PDB entry 8PI9 | X-ray diffraction, 2.80 A resolution | chains F and A of the 4 polymer chains in the assembly

== Chain F ==
Molecule: Chains: F
Notes: engineered mutation(s): NM_175914.5 c.-181G>A (g.42984264)
Sequence (21 nucleotides; each row starts with the number of its first residue):
   401 ATACGTTAAA GAGTAATCAG T

== Chain A ==
Molecule: Hepatocyte nuclear factor 1-alpha
Organism: Homo sapiens
UniProtKB: P20823 (HNF1A_HUMAN); residue numbers follow UniProt; this construct covers 83-279
Amino-acid sequence (198 residues; row label = number of the first residue in the row):
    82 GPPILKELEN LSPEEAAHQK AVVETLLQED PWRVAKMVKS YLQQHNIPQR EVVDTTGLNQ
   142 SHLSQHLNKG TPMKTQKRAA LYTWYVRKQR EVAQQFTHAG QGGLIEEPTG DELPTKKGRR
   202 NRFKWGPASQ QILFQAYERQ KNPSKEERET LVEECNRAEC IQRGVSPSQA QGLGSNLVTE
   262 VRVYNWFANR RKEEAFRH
Not modelled in the structure: 82-92, 181-199, 277-279
Differences from the reference sequence: expression tag (82)
UniProt features mapped onto this chain:
  - DNA-binding region: Gly-199 to His-279 (Homeobox)
  - region (Interaction with DNA): Gln-130 to Glu-132, His-143 to Asn-149, Lys-155 to Lys-158, Arg-203 to Trp-206, Arg-263 to Tyr-265, Asn-270 to Lys-273
  - motif: Lys-197 to Lys-205 (Nuclear localization signal)
  - modified residue (Phosphoserine): Ser-93, Ser-247
  - cross-link: Lys-117 (Glycyl lysine isopeptide (Lys-Gly) (interchain with G-Cter in ubiquitin))
  - natural variant: Leu-107 (L107R: In MODY3), Lys-117 (K117E: In MODY3; uncertain significance), Tyr-122 (Y122C: In MODY3), Asn-127 (N127Y: In a hepatocellular carcinoma sample), Ile-128 (I128N: In MODY3; uncertain significance), Pro-129 (P129T: In MODY3; uncertain significance), Arg-131 (R131Q: In MODY3; R131W: In MODY3), Val-133 (V133M: In MODY3), Ser-142 (S142F: In MODY3), His-143 (H143Y: In MODY3), Lys-158 (K158N: In MODY3; uncertain significance), Arg-159 (R159Q: In MODY3; R159W: In MODY3), 20 further natural variant entries in UniProt
  - mutagenesis: Lys-117 (K117R: Strong loss of SPOP-mediated ubiquitination), Asn-127 (N127W: Abolishes transcription activation), Glu-132 (E132K: Abolishes transcription activation), Phe-177 (F177S: No significant effect on transcription activation), Ile-186 (I186Q: No effect on transcription activation), Thr-190 (T190Q: No effect on transcription activation), Asn-202 (N202D: Reduces transcription activation by 70%), Val-246 (V246D: Reduces transcription activation by 75%), Asn-257 (N257W: Reduces transcription activation by 70%)
Reported in the primary citation:
  - binding site for Chains: F (chain F): Asn-266
  - binding site for Chains: E: Lys-273

== How chain F and chain A interact ==
Contacting residue pairs (24; chain F residue first):
  DG405(F) / Pro-153(A)  phosphate contact
  DT406(F) / His-143(A)  salt bridge to the phosphate
  DT406(F) / Thr-152(A)  base contact
  DT406(F) / Pro-153(A)  phosphate contact
  DT406(F) / Met-154(A)  phosphate contact
  DT406(F) / Lys-155(A)  salt bridge to the phosphate
  DT406(F) / Lys-158(A)  salt bridge to the phosphate
  DT407(F) / Asn-140(A)  phosphate contact
  DT407(F) / Ser-142(A)  base contact
  DT407(F) / His-143(A)  salt bridge to the phosphate
  DT407(F) / Gln-146(A)  hydrogen bond to the base
  DA408(F) / Asn-140(A)  hydrogen bond to the phosphate
  DA408(F) / Ser-142(A)  hydrogen bond to the base
  DA409(F) / Gln-141(A)  base contact
  DT414(F) / Arg-203(A)  hydrogen bond to the base
  DA415(F) / Arg-203(A)  hydrogen bond to the sugar
  DA415(F) / Phe-204(A)  sugar contact
  DA415(F) / Lys-205(A)  phosphate contact
  DA415(F) / Trp-206(A)  hydrogen bond to the phosphate
  DA415(F) / Asn-270(A)  base contact
  DA416(F) / Phe-204(A)  phosphate contact
  DA416(F) / Arg-263(A)  salt bridge to the phosphate
  DA416(F) / Asn-270(A)  hydrogen bond to the base
  DT417(F) / Asn-266(A)  base contact
Also at the interface, not in a pair above, chain F (10 interface residues in all): DG413

== Summary ==
The interface between chain F and chain A involves 10 residues on one side and 17 on the other; the contacts
include 7 hydrogen bonds and 5 salt bridges. Among the polar pairs are DT407(F)/Gln-146(A),
DA408(F)/Ser-142(A) and DT414(F)/Arg-203(A). From the paper: a binding site for Chains: F (chain F) at
Asn-266(A); a binding site for Chains: E at Lys-273(A).
Chain F is Chains: F and chain A is Hepatocyte nuclear factor 1-alpha (Homo sapiens); the structure, DNA
binding domain of HNF-1A bound to P2-HNF4A promoter DNA variant (P2 -181G>A), was determined by X-ray
diffraction (same publication as 8PI7, 8PI8 and 8PIA).
